2ZHZ - chains A and C of the 3 polymer chains in the assembly; structure by X-ray diffraction, 1.80 A resolution.

# Chain A (and C)
Name: ATP:cob(I)alamin adenosyltransferase, putative
From: Burkholderia thailandensis
Notes: EC 2.5.1.17; chain C of this document is another copy of the same molecule, construct and numbering; everything in this record applies to it too
Reference sequence: Q2SZ09 (Q2SZ09_BURTA); residues 1-183 here = UniProt positions 1-183
Chain sequence (183 residues; numbered 1 to 183; the number before each row is that of its first residue):
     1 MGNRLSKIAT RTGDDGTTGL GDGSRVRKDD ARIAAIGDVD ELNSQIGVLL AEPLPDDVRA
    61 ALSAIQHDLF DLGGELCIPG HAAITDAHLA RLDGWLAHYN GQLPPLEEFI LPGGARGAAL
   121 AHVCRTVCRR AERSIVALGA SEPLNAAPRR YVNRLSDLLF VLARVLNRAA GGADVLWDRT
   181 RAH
Not modelled in the structure: 1-28, 177-183 (chain C: 1-4, 177-183)
Bound ions: Mg2+: N153 (together with ATP)
Small-molecule neighbours: ATP (adenosine-5'-triphosphate): R129, E132, R133, N153, D157

# How chain A and chain C interact
Contacting residue pairs - 28 pairs, chain A then chain C:
  I33(A) - R133(C)
  A34(A) - R133(C)
  G37(A) - R133(C)
  D40(A) - R125(C)  salt bridge
  D40(A) - T126(C)
  E41(A) - T126(C)
  E41(A) - R130(C)  salt bridge
  N43(A) - P112(C)
  S44(A) - P112(C)
  S44(A) - H122(C)
  S44(A) - V123(C)
  S44(A) - R125(C)
  S44(A) - T126(C)
  Q45(A) - V123(C)
  G47(A) - P112(C)
  G47(A) - A119(C)
  V48(A) - R116(C)
  V48(A) - A119(C)  hydrophobic
  V48(A) - V123(C)  hydrophobic
  A51(A) - G114(C)
  A51(A) - R116(C)
  Q66(A) - L111(C)
  Q66(A) - P112(C)  hydrogen bond (side chain-backbone)
  H67(A) - L111(C)
  H67(A) - L176(C)
  F70(A) - F109(C)  hydrophobic
  F70(A) - L111(C)  hydrophobic
  R130(A) - R130(C)
Also at the interface, not in a pair above, chain A (18 interface residues in all): D30, D38, E52
Also at the interface, not in a pair above, chain C (19 interface residues in all): G113, A115, L120, V127, R129, V175

# In short
Chain A and chain C form an interface of 18 and 19 residues respectively; the contacts include 1 hydrogen bond
and 2 salt bridges. Polar contacts include D40(A)-R125(C), E41(A)-R130(C) and Q66(A)-P112(C). Bound to chain
A: ATP.
Chain A and chain C are both ATP:cob(I)alamin adenosyltransferase, putative (Burkholderia thailandensis); the
structure, Crystal structure of a pduO-type ATP:cobalamin adenosyltransferase from Burkholderia thailandensis,
was determined by X-ray diffraction (same publication as 2ZHY).
